Entry 5ESQ (X-ray diffraction, 2.55 A resolution); this record covers chains A and B of the 3 polymer chains in the assembly.

== Chain A ==
Name: Cetuximab Fab light chain
Source organism: Mus musculus
Notes: antibody fragment or engineered binder
Sequence (213 residues; row label = number of the first residue in the row):
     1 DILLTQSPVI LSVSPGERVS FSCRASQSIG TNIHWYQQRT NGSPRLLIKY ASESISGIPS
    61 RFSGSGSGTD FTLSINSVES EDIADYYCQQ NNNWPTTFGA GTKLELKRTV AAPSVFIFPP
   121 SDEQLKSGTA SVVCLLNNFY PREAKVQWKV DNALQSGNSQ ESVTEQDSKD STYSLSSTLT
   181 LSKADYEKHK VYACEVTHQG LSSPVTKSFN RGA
Cystine bridges: Cys23-Cys88, Cys134-Cys194

== Chain B ==
Name: Cetuximab Fab heavy chain
Source organism: Mus musculus
Notes: antibody fragment or engineered binder
Sequence (221 residues; each row starts with the number of its first residue):
     1 QVQLKQSGPG LVQPSQSLSI TCTVSGFSLT NYGVHWVRQS PGKGLEWLGV IWSGGNTDYN
    61 TPFTSRLSIN KDNSKSQVFF KMNSLQSNDT AIYYCARALT YYDYEFAYWG QGTLVTVSAA
   121 STKGPSVFPL APSSKSTSGG TAALGCLVKD YFPEPVTVSW NSGALTSGVH TFPAVLQSSG
   181 LYSLSSVVTV PSSSLGTQTY ICNVNHKPSN TKVDKRVEPK S
Disordered / not traced: 134-138, 221
Cystine bridges: Cys22-Cys95, Cys146-Cys202

== How chain A and chain B interact ==
Contacting residue pairs (62; chain A residue first):
  His34(A) with Glu105(B)
  Tyr36(A) with Glu105(B); Phe106(B), hydrogen bond (side chain-backbone); Trp109(B)
  Gln38(A) with Gln39(B), hydrogen bond; Tyr94(B), hydrogen bond
  Ser43(A) with Tyr94(B); Trp109(B); Gly110(B), hydrogen bond (side chain-backbone); Gln111(B)
  Pro44(A) with Tyr94(B); Trp109(B), hydrogen bond (backbone-side chain)
  Leu46(A) with Phe106(B); Ala107(B), hydrophobic
  Lys49(A) with Leu99(B)
  Tyr50(A) with Asp103(B), hydrogen bond; Glu105(B)
  Tyr87(A) with Gln39(B); Leu45(B), hydrophobic
  Gln89(A) with Tyr104(B), hydrogen bond (side chain-backbone); Phe106(B)
  Asn91(A) with Tyr104(B)
  Trp94(A) with Trp47(B); Tyr59(B); Thr61(B)
  Pro95(A) with Trp47(B), hydrophobic; Asn60(B)
  Thr96(A) with Trp47(B)
  Phe98(A) with Leu45(B), hydrophobic
  Phe116(A) with Ala143(B), hydrophobic
  Phe118(A) with Leu130(B); Ala131(B); Ala143(B)
  Ser121(A) with Phe128(B); Pro129(B)
  Asp122(A) with Lys220(B), salt bridge
  Glu123(A) with Val127(B); Phe128(B); Pro129(B); Lys215(B), salt bridge
  Gln124(A) with Phe128(B); Lys149(B)
  Ser131(A) with Leu147(B); Lys149(B)
  Leu135(A) with Phe172(B), hydrophobic; Val187(B), hydrophobic
  Asn137(A) with His170(B); Thr189(B)
  Asn138(A) with His170(B), hydrogen bond
  Gln160(A) with Val175(B); Leu176(B), hydrogen bond (side chain-backbone); Gln177(B)
  Glu161(A) with Val175(B)
  Ser162(A) with Phe172(B); Pro173(B), hydrogen bond (side chain-backbone); Val175(B)
  Val163(A) with Pro173(B)
  Thr164(A) with Phe172(B)
  Ser174(A) with His170(B), hydrogen bond; Phe172(B)
  Leu175(A) with Phe172(B)
  Ser176(A) with Phe172(B)
Other interface residues (no listed pair), chain A (37 interface residues in all): Gly42, Ile55, Thr129, Val133
Other interface residues (no listed pair), chain B (42 interface residues in all): Val37, Glu46, Gly112, Pro132, Thr141, Leu144, Thr171, Ser185

== Summary ==
37 residues of chain A and 42 residues of chain B are in contact; the contacts include 11 hydrogen bonds and 2
salt bridges. Polar contacts include Asp122(A)-Lys220(B), Glu123(A)-Lys215(B) and Tyr36(A)-Phe106(B).
Chain A is Cetuximab Fab light chain and chain B is Cetuximab Fab heavy chain, both from Mus musculus; the
structure, Cetuximab Fab in complex with cyclic beta-alanine-linked meditope, was determined by X-ray
diffraction together with 5HPM, 5HYQ, 5ICX, 5ICY, 5ICZ, 5ID0 and 5ID1 from the same study.
